2AE5 - chains A and B; structure by X-ray diffraction, 2.24 A resolution.

== Chain A ==
Name: Glutaryl 7-Aminocephalosporanic Acid Acylase
From: Pseudomonas sp
Notes: EC 3.5.1.11; fragment: alpha domain(residues 1-166)
Amino-acid sequence (166 residues; row label = number of the first residue in the row):
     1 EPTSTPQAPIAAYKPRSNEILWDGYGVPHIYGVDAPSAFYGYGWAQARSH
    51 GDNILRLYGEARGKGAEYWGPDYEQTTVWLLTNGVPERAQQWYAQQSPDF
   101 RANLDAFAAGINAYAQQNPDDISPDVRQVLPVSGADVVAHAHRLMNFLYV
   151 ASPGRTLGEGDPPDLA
Not modelled in the structure: 1-5, 165-166

== Chain B ==
Name: Glutaryl 7-Aminocephalosporanic Acid Acylase
From: Pseudomonas sp
Notes: EC 3.5.1.11; fragment: beta domain(residues 1-522); engineered mutation(s): S1C
Amino-acid sequence (528 residues; row label = number of the first residue in the row):
     1 CNSWAVAPGKTANGNALLLQNPHLSWTTDYFTYYEAHLVTPDFEIYGATQ
    51 IGLPVIRFAFNQRMGITNTVNGMVGATNYRLTLQDGGYLYDGQVRPFERR
   101 QASYRLRQADGTTVDKPLEIRSSVHGPVFERADGTAVAVRVAGLDRPGML
   151 EQYFDMITADSFDDYEAALARMQVPTFNIVYADREGTINYSFNGVAPKRA
   201 EGDIAFWQGLVPGDSSRYLWTETHPLDDLPRVTNPPGGFVQNSNDPPWTP
   251 TWPVTYTPKDFPSYLAPQTPHSLRAQQSVRLMSENDDLTLERFMALQLSH
   301 RAVMADRTLPDLIPAALIDPDPEVQAAARLLAAWDREFTSDSRAALLFEE
   351 WARLFAGQNFAGQAGFATPWSLDKPVSTPYGVRDPKAAVDQLRTAIANTK
   401 RKYGAIDRPFGDASRMILNDVNVPGAAGYGNLGSFRVFTWSDPDENGVRT
   451 PVHGETWVAMIEFSTPVRAYGLMSYGNSRQPGTTHYSDQIERVSRADFRE
   501 LLLRREQVEAAVQERTPFNFKPHHHHHH
Not modelled in the structure: 523-528

== How chain A and chain B interact ==
Contacting residue pairs - 182 pairs, chain A then chain B:
  Q7(A) - R184(B)  hydrogen bond (backbone-side chain)
  Q7(A) - T465(B)
  A8(A) - R184(B)
  A8(A) - T465(B)
  P9(A) - R184(B)
  I10(A) - Q62(B)
  I10(A) - R504(B)
  Y13(A) - T40(B)
  Y13(A) - R505(B)  hydrogen bond
  K14(A) - P41(B)
  P15(A) - V39(B)
  P15(A) - T40(B)
  P15(A) - P41(B)
  N18(A) - P517(B)
  N18(A) - F518(B)  hydrogen bond (backbone-backbone)
  E19(A) - R505(B)  salt bridge
  E19(A) - R515(B)  salt bridge
  E19(A) - T516(B)
  E19(A) - F518(B)
  I20(A) - E514(B)
  I20(A) - R515(B)
  I20(A) - T516(B)  hydrogen bond (backbone-backbone)
  I20(A) - F518(B)  hydrophobic
  L21(A) - R505(B)
  L21(A) - V508(B)  hydrophobic
  L21(A) - V512(B)  hydrophobic
  L21(A) - E514(B)
  L21(A) - R515(B)
  W22(A) - Y34(B)
  W22(A) - V512(B)
  W22(A) - Q513(B)  hydrogen bond (backbone-backbone)
  W22(A) - E514(B)  hydrogen bond (backbone-backbone)
  W22(A) - T516(B)  hydrogen bond
  D23(A) - A511(B)
  G24(A) - H485(B)  hydrogen bond (backbone-side chain)
  G24(A) - Q513(B)
  Y25(A) - N477(B)
  Y25(A) - H485(B)
  Y25(A) - D488(B)
  Y25(A) - Q489(B)
  Y25(A) - R492(B)  hydrogen bond
  Y25(A) - R499(B)
  G26(A) - N477(B)  hydrogen bond (backbone-side chain)
  G26(A) - H485(B)
  V27(A) - E35(B)
  V27(A) - Y46(B)
  V27(A) - N477(B)
  P28(A) - Y34(B)
  P28(A) - E35(B)
  P28(A) - A36(B)
  P28(A) - H37(B)  hydrogen bond (backbone-backbone)
  P28(A) - N477(B)
  H29(A) - H37(B)  hydrogen bond
  H29(A) - L502(B)  hydrogen bond (side chain-backbone)
  H29(A) - V508(B)
  I30(A) - H37(B)  hydrogen bond (backbone-backbone)
  I30(A) - L38(B)
  I30(A) - V39(B)  hydrogen bond (backbone-backbone)
  Y31(A) - V39(B)
  Y31(A) - R505(B)
  Y31(A) - V508(B)
  Y31(A) - F518(B)
  G32(A) - V39(B)  hydrogen bond (backbone-backbone)
  G32(A) - T40(B)
  G32(A) - P41(B)
  V33(A) - P41(B)
  D34(A) - T40(B)
  P36(A) - F520(B)  hydrophobic
  S37(A) - F518(B)
  A38(A) - L38(B)
  A38(A) - T40(B)
  F39(A) - P54(B)
  F39(A) - F154(B)  hydrophobic
  Y40(A) - F518(B)  hydrophobic
  Y40(A) - N519(B)
  Y40(A) - F520(B)  hydrophobic
  G41(A) - F518(B)
  Y42(A) - A36(B)  hydrophobic
  Y42(A) - L38(B)  hydrophobic
  Y42(A) - T49(B)
  Y42(A) - P54(B)
  Y42(A) - I56(B)
  W44(A) - T516(B)
  A45(A) - Y34(B)  hydrogen bond (backbone-side chain)
  Q46(A) - Y34(B)
  Q46(A) - I51(B)
  Q46(A) - G52(B)  hydrogen bond (side chain-backbone)
  Q46(A) - L53(B)  hydrogen bond (side chain-backbone)
  R48(A) - Q480(B)
  R48(A) - E514(B)  salt bridge
  S49(A) - Y34(B)  hydrogen bond
  S49(A) - N477(B)
  S49(A) - S478(B)  hydrogen bond (backbone-side chain)
  S49(A) - R479(B)  hydrogen bond (backbone-backbone)
  S49(A) - Q480(B)
  H50(A) - T32(B)
  H50(A) - Y34(B)
  H50(A) - I51(B)
  H50(A) - N477(B)  hydrogen bond (side chain-backbone)
  H50(A) - S478(B)
  H50(A) - R479(B)
  H50(A) - Q480(B)
  G51(A) - Q480(B)
  D52(A) - Q480(B)
  D52(A) - P481(B)
  N53(A) - I51(B)
  I54(A) - I51(B)  hydrophobic
  I54(A) - G52(B)
  L57(A) - D29(B)
  L57(A) - Y30(B)  hydrophobic
  Y58(A) - G52(B)  hydrogen bond (side chain-backbone)
  A66(A) - Y104(B)  hydrophobic
  A66(A) - R105(B)
  A66(A) - L106(B)
  A66(A) - R107(B)  hydrogen bond (backbone-backbone)
  E67(A) - R105(B)  hydrogen bond (backbone-backbone)
  E67(A) - R107(B)
  Y68(A) - R107(B)  hydrogen bond (backbone-side chain)
  G70(A) - L106(B)
  G70(A) - R107(B)
  P71(A) - L106(B)
  P71(A) - R107(B)
  E74(A) - Y104(B)  hydrogen bond
  E74(A) - L106(B)
  E74(A) - K116(B)  salt bridge
  V78(A) - Y104(B)
  W79(A) - F129(B)  hydrophobic
  L81(A) - Y104(B)  hydrophobic
  L81(A) - I120(B)
  T82(A) - I120(B)
  T82(A) - P127(B)
  T82(A) - F129(B)
  N83(A) - P127(B)
  N83(A) - F129(B)
  N83(A) - V139(B)
  R88(A) - L144(B)
  W92(A) - G143(B)
  W92(A) - L144(B)  hydrogen bond (side chain-backbone)
  W92(A) - R146(B)
  W92(A) - P147(B)  hydrophobic
  Q95(A) - P147(B)
  Q96(A) - P147(B)  hydrogen bond (side chain-backbone)
  S97(A) - E151(B)  hydrogen bond
  F100(A) - L150(B)  hydrophobic
  F100(A) - E151(B)
  F100(A) - F154(B)  hydrophobic
  L104(A) - P54(B)  hydrophobic
  A106(A) - F520(B)  hydrophobic
  F107(A) - G52(B)
  F107(A) - P54(B)  hydrophobic
  A109(A) - F520(B)  hydrophobic
  D121(A) - Q480(B)
  D125(A) - R107(B)  salt bridge
  V137(A) - P54(B)  hydrophobic
  H140(A) - I51(B)
  A141(A) - L53(B)  hydrophobic
  A141(A) - M149(B)  hydrophobic
  A141(A) - L150(B)  hydrophobic
  M145(A) - R57(B)
  M145(A) - M149(B)  hydrophobic
  M145(A) - P175(B)  hydrophobic
  M145(A) - F177(B)  hydrophobic
  N146(A) - P175(B)
  F147(A) - V141(B)  hydrophobic
  L148(A) - Y30(B)  hydrophobic
  Y149(A) - L24(B)
  Y149(A) - F31(B)
  Y149(A) - Q50(B)  hydrogen bond
  Y149(A) - F177(B)  hydrophobic
  V150(A) - G75(B)
  V150(A) - A76(B)
  A151(A) - V141(B)  hydrophobic
  R155(A) - N78(B)
  R155(A) - R131(B)  hydrogen bond (backbone-side chain)
  T156(A) - N78(B)  hydrogen bond
  T156(A) - F129(B)
  T156(A) - R131(B)  hydrogen bond (backbone-side chain)
  T156(A) - V137(B)
  T156(A) - V139(B)
  L157(A) - F129(B)  hydrophobic
  L157(A) - R131(B)  hydrogen bond (backbone-side chain)
  G158(A) - R131(B)
Interface residues without a listed pair, chain A (89 interface residues in all): A35, A47, W69, T77, Q128, V138, H142, R143, L144
Interface residues without a listed pair, chain B (88 interface residues in all): Y33, F43, V55, V70, R100, S103, T113, L118, V128, E130, A142, T176, P466, E509

== Overview ==
89 residues of chain A and 88 residues of chain B are in contact, with 36 hydrogen bonds and 5 salt bridges.
Among the polar pairs are E19(A)-R505(B), E19(A)-R515(B) and R48(A)-E514(B).
Here chain A is Glutaryl 7-Aminocephalosporanic Acid Acylase and chain B is Glutaryl 7-Aminocephalosporanic
Acid Acylase, both from Pseudomonas sp. Entry 2AE5 (Glutaryl 7-Aminocephalosporanic Acid Acylase: mutational
study of activation mechanism) was determined by X-ray diffraction together with 2ADV and 2AE4 from the same
study.
